Entry 6N9W (electron microscopy, 4.00 A resolution); this record covers chains A and F of the 9 polymer chains in the assembly.

[Chain A (and F)]
Molecule: DNA primase/helicase
From: Enterobacteria phage T7
Notes: EC 2.7.7.-, 3.6.4.12; chain F of this document is another copy of the same molecule, construct and numbering; everything in this record applies to it too
UniProtKB: P03692 (PRIM_BPT7); numbering as in UniProt (aligned over 1-566)
Sequence (566 residues; each row starts with the number of its first residue):
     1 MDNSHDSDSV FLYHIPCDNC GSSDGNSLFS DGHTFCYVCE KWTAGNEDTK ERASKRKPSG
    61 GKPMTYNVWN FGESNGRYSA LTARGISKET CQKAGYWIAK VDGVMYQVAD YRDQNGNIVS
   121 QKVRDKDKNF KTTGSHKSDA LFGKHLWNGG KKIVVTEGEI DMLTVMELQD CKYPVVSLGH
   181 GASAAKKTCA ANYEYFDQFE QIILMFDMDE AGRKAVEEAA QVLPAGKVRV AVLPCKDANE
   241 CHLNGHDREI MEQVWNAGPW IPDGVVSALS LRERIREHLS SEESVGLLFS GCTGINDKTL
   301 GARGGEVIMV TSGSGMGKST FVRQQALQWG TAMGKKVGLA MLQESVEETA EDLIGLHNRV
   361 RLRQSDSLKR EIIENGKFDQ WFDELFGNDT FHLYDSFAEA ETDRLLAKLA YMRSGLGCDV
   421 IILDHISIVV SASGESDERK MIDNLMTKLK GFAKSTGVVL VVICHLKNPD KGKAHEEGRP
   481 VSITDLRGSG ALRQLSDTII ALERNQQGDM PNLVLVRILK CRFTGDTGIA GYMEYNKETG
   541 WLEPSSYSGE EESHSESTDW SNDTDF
Disordered / not traced: 1-9, 45-63, 209-218, 281-284, 397-401, 431-436, 550-566 (chain F: 1-263, 281-566)
Construct notes: engineered mutation Q343 (Glu in P03692)
Metal / ion sites: Zn2+: C17, C20, C36, C39
Ligand contacts: dTTP (TTP): Q494, K520, C521, R522, T524, G525
Swiss-Prot annotation at these positions:
  - zinc finger: C17 to C39 (C4-like)
  - region: E550 to F566 (Binding to viral DNA polymerase)
  - binding site (Zn(2+)): C17, C20, C36, C39
  - binding site (Mg(2+)): E157, D207, D237
  - binding site (ATP): S312 to S319
  - site (dTTP/dATP binding): R361, H465, R504, R522, Y535
From the paper describing this entry:
  - mutagenesis - E343Q: abolished catalytic activity (citing earlier work)
  - specificity-determining residues: H33 (citing earlier work)

[How chain A and chain F interact]
Pairs across the interface - 23 pairs, chain A then chain F:
  V346(A) - L271(F)  hydrophobic
  E347(A) - R274(F)  salt bridge
  A350(A) - L271(F)  hydrophobic
  A350(A) - I275(F)  hydrophobic
  E351(A) - I275(F)
  E351(A) - L279(F)
  I354(A) - I275(F)  hydrophobic
  K369(A) - L279(F)
  F378(A) - I275(F)  hydrophobic
  F382(A) - L269(F)
  F382(A) - L271(F)
  F382(A) - R272(F)
  F386(A) - A268(F)
  F386(A) - L269(F)
  D389(A) - L269(F)
  F391(A) - S267(F)
  F391(A) - A268(F)
  H392(A) - S267(F)  hydrogen bond
  L393(A) - V265(F)
  L393(A) - V266(F)
  Y394(A) - V265(F)  hydrophobic
  D395(A) - G264(F)
  M412(A) - V265(F)  hydrophobic
Other interface residues (no listed pair), chain A (19 interface residues in all): I373, D379, K408
Other interface residues (no listed pair), chain F (13 interface residues in all): R276, H278

[In short]
19 residues of chain A and 13 residues of chain F are in contact, with 1 hydrogen bond and 1 salt bridge.
Among the polar pairs are E347(A)-R274(F) and H392(A)-S267(F). Chain A binds dTTP. From the paper: E343Q of
chain A abolishes catalytic activity; the specificity determinant H33(A).
Both chains are DNA primase/helicase (Enterobacteria phage T7). Entry 6N9W (Structure of bacteriophage T7
lagging-strand DNA polymerase (D5A/E7A) and gp4 (helicase/primase) bound to DNA including RNA/DNA ...) was
determined by electron microscopy, deposited together with 6N7I, 6N7N, 6N7S, 6N7T, 6N7V, 6N7W and 3 further
entries.
